Entry 5GGE (X-ray diffraction, 1.86 A resolution); this record covers chain A.

== Chain A ==
Name: Fatty acid bindin protein, isoform B
Organism: Drosophila melanogaster
UniProt: Q9VGM2 (Q9VGM2_DROME); residues 1-130 here = UniProt positions 1-130
Chain sequence (130 residues; numbered 1 to 130; the number before each row is that of its first residue):
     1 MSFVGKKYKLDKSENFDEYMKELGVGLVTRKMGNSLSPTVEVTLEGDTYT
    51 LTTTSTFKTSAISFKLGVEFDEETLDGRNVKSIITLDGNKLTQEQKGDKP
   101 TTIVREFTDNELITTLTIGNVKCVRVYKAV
Not modelled in the structure: 1
Reported in the primary citation:
  - binding site for citric acid: R105, R125, Y127

== In short ==
The paper reports a binding site for citric acid at R105, R125 and Y127.
Chain A is Fatty acid bindin protein, isoform B (Drosophila melanogaster); the structure, Fatty Acid-Binding
Protein in Brain Tissue of Drosophila melanogaster, was determined by X-ray diffraction together with 5GKB
from the same study.
